PDB entry 5OPT | electron microscopy, 4.00 A resolution | chains X and E of the 35 polymer chains in the assembly

[Chain X]
Molecule: 40S ribosomal protein S11, putative
Source organism: Trypanosoma cruzi (strain CL Brener)
UniProt: Q4D0U7 (Q4D0U7_TRYCC); residues 1-173 here = UniProt positions 1-173
Amino-acid sequence (173 residues; row label = number of the first residue in the row):
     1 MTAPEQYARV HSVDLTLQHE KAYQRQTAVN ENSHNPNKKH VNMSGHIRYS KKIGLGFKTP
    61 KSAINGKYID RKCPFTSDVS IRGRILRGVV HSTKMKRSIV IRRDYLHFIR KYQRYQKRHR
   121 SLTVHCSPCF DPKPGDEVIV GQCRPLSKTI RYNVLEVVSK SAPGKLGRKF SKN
Unresolved in the structure: 1-10, 159-173

[Chain E]
Molecule: 18S rRNA
Source organism: Trypanosoma cruzi
Sequence (2319 nucleotides; each row starts with the number of its first residue; numbering starts at 0):
     0 UGAUCUGGUU GAUUCUGCCA GUAGUCAUAU GCUUGUUUCA AGGACUUAGC CAUGCAUGCC
    60 UCAGAAUCAC UGCAUUGCAG GAAUCUGCGC AUGGCUCAUU ACAUCAGACG UAAUCUGCCG
   120 CAAAAAUCUU GCGGUCUCCG CAACAUUGGA UAACUUGGCG AAACGCCAAG CUAAUACAUG
   180 AACCAACCGG AUGUUCUCUG UUCCGGCGGC AGGGCAACCU GCUGCCAUGG GACGUCCAGC
   240 GAAUGAAUGA AAGUAAAACC AAUGCCUUCA CCGGCAGUAA CACUCAGAAG UGUUGAUUCA
   300 AUUCAUUCCG UGCGAAAGCC GGGUUUUUUU AUCCGGCGUC UUUUGACGAA CAACUGCCCU
   360 AUCAGCCAGC GAUGGCCGUG UAGUGGACUG CCAUGGCGUU GACGGGAGCG GGGGAUUAGG
   420 GUUCGAUUCC GGAGAGGGAG CCUGAGAAAU AGCUACCACU UCUACGGAGG GCAGCAGGCG
   480 CGCAAAUUGC CCAAUGUCAA AAAAAAAAGA UGAGGCAGCG AAAAGAAAUA GAGCCGACAG
   540 UGCUUUUGCA UUGUCGUUUU CAAUGGGGGA UAUUUAAACC CAUCCAAAAU CGAGUAACAA
   600 UUGGAGGACA AGUCUGGUGC CAGCACCCGC GGUAAUUCCA GCUCCAAAAG CGUAUAUUAA
   660 UGCUGUUGCU GUUAAAGGGU UCGUAGUUGA AUUGAGGGCC UCUAAGGCGC AAUGGUUUAG
   720 UCCCAUCCAC UUCGGAUUGG UGACCCAUGC CCUUGUGGUC CGUGAACAGA CAUUCAGAAA
   780 CAAAAAACAC GGGAGUGGUA CCUUUCCUGA UUAUCGCAUG UCAUGCAUGC CAGAGGGCGC
   840 CCGUGAUUUU UUACUGUGAC UAAAAAAGUG UGACCAAAGC AGUCAUUCGA CUUGAAUUAG
   900 AAAGCAUGGG AUAACAAAGG AGCAGCCUCU GGGCCACCGU UUCGGCUUUU GUUGGUUUUA
   960 AAAGUCCAUU GGAGAUUAUG GGGCAGUGUG ACAAGCGGCU GGGUGGUUAU UCCACACACA
  1020 CACACACACG CUCCUUUUUU UUGGACGUGU UUUGUGUGUG UAUGUGGCAC UCGUCGCCUU
  1080 UGUGGGAAAU CCGUGUGGCA CUGUGUUUGA UGUUGUUGGC AGAGACUUCG GUCUUUUGCC
  1140 UUCGCAUAUU UCACACAUGU GUCAUGCCUU CCCUCAACUC ACGGCAUCCA GGAAUGAAGG
  1200 AGGGUAGUUC GGGGGAGAAC GUACUGGUGC GUCAGAGGUG AAAUUCUUAG ACCGCACCAA
  1260 GACGAACUAC AGCGAAGGCA UUCUUCAAGG AUACCUUCCU CAAUCAAGAA CCAAAGUGUG
  1320 GGGAUCGAAG AUGAUUAGAG ACCAUUGUAG UCCACACUGC AAACGAUGAC ACCCAUGAAU
  1380 UGGGGAGUUU UUGGUCGUAG GCGUGGUCGG GCUUGAUUAU UAUUUUUCAU CCCGUUCCUC
  1440 GUCUCGCCAA UGAAUAUUAA AUUUACGUGC AUAUUCUUUU UGGUCUUCGU UUUUUUACGG
  1500 CGAGGGCCUU UAACGGGAAU AUCCUCAGCA CGUUAUCUGA CUUCUUCACG CGAAAGCUUU
  1560 GAGGUUACAG UCUCAGGGGG GAGUACGUUC GCAAGAGUGA AACUUAAAGA AAUUGACGGA
  1620 AUGGCACCAC AAGACGUGGA GCGUGCGGUU UAAUUUGACU CAACACGGGG AACUUUACCA
  1680 GAUCCGGACA GGGUGAGGAU UGACAGAUUG AGUGUUCUUU CUCGAUCCCC UGAAUGGUGG
  1740 UGCAUGGCCG CUUUUGGUCG GUGGAGUGAU UUGUUUGGUU GAUUCCGUCA ACGGACGAGA
  1800 UCCAAGCUGC CCAGUAGGAU UCAGAAUUGC CCAUAGGAUA GCAAUCCCUU CCGCGGGUUU
  1860 UACCCAAGGG GGGGCGGUAU UCGCUUGUAU CCUUCUCUGC GGGAUUCCUU GUUUUGCGCA
  1920 AGGUGAGAUU UUGGGCAACA GCAGGUCUGU GAUGCUCCUC AAUGUUCUGG GCGACACGCG
  1980 CACUACAAUG UCAGUGAGAA CAAGAAAAAC GACUCUUGUC GGACCUACUU GAUCAAAAGA
  2040 GUGGGAAAAC CCCGGAAUCA CGUAGACCCA CUUGGGACCG AGUAUUGCAA UUAUUGGUCG
  2100 CGCAACGAGG AAUGUCUCGU AGGCGCAGCU CAUCAAACUG UGCCGAUUAC GUCCCUGCCA
  2160 UUUGUACACA CCGCCCGUCG UUGUUUCCGA UGAUGGUGCA AUACAGGUGA UCGGACAGUC
  2220 GAGUGCUUCA CUUGACCGAA AGUUCACCGA UAUUUCUUCA AUAGAGGAAG CAAAAGUCGU
  2280 AACAAGGUAG CUGUAGGUGA ACCUGCAGCU GGAUCAUUU
Unresolved in the structure: 0, 767, 1000-1071, 1090-1164, 1386-1522, 1834-1844
Sequence notes: conflict C143 (A144 in 320364483), C805 (U806 in 320364483); insertion (2316-2318)

[Chain X / chain E interface]
Contacting residue pairs (123; chain X residue first):
  Glu20(X) - C375(E)  sugar contact
  Lys21(X) - C390(E)  hydrogen bond to the sugar
  Ala22(X) - C376(E)  sugar contact
  Gln24(X) - C375(E)  sugar contact
  Gln26(X) - U297(E)  base contact
  Ala28(X) - U297(E)  base contact
  Asn30(X) - A245(E)  phosphate contact
  Pro36(X) - C942(E)  phosphate contact
  Pro36(X) - G943(E)  sugar contact
  Asn37(X) - G943(E)  hydrogen bond to the phosphate
  Asn37(X) - G944(E)  hydrogen bond to the phosphate
  Lys38(X) - U940(E)  base contact
  Lys39(X) - U940(E)  base contact
  Lys39(X) - U941(E)  phosphate contact
  Lys39(X) - C942(E)  phosphate contact
  Lys39(X) - G943(E)  sugar contact
  His40(X) - G938(E)  hydrogen bond to the sugar
  His40(X) - U939(E)  sugar contact
  His40(X) - U940(E)  hydrogen bond to the sugar
  His40(X) - U941(E)  hydrogen bond to the sugar
  His40(X) - C942(E)  stacking on the base
  His40(X) - G943(E)  base contact
  Val41(X) - G938(E)  sugar contact
  Val41(X) - U940(E)  base contact
  Val41(X) - G943(E)  base contact
  Asn42(X) - G938(E)  phosphate contact
  Asn42(X) - U939(E)  hydrogen bond to the phosphate
  His46(X) - U940(E)  base contact
  Tyr49(X) - U296(E)  hydrogen bond to the phosphate
  Tyr49(X) - U297(E)  phosphate contact
  Lys51(X) - A295(E)  sugar contact
  Lys51(X) - U296(E)  sugar contact
  Lys52(X) - A295(E)  hydrogen bond to the sugar
  Ile53(X) - G294(E)  base contact
  Gly54(X) - G294(E)  hydrogen bond to the sugar
  Gly54(X) - A295(E)  sugar contact
  Leu55(X) - G294(E)  base contact
  Lys58(X) - U843(E)  salt bridge to the phosphate
  Asp70(X) - C375(E)  phosphate contact
  Arg71(X) - C376(E)  salt bridge to the phosphate
  Lys72(X) - G374(E)  phosphate contact
  Lys72(X) - C375(E)  phosphate contact
  Ser77(X) - U297(E)  base contact
  Asp78(X) - U297(E)  hydrogen bond to the base
  Ser80(X) - A111(E)  hydrogen bond to the base
  Ile81(X) - G294(E)  hydrogen bond to the base
  Ile81(X) - A295(E)  base contact
  Arg82(X) - G109(E)  hydrogen bond to the sugar
  Arg82(X) - U110(E)  sugar contact
  Arg82(X) - A112(E)  salt bridge to the phosphate
  Gly83(X) - G109(E)  sugar contact
  Arg84(X) - A107(E)  base contact
  Arg84(X) - C108(E)  hydrogen bond to the base
  Arg84(X) - A352(E)  hydrogen bond to the base
  Arg84(X) - C353(E)  hydrogen bond to the sugar
  Ser92(X) - G395(E)  hydrogen bond to the phosphate
  Lys94(X) - G394(E)  phosphate contact
  Lys94(X) - G395(E)  phosphate contact
  Met95(X) - U372(E)  hydrogen bond to the sugar
  Met95(X) - G373(E)  sugar contact
  Met95(X) - G394(E)  hydrogen bond to the sugar
  Met95(X) - G395(E)  sugar contact
  Lys96(X) - G373(E)  hydrogen bond to the sugar
  Lys96(X) - G374(E)  sugar contact
  Arg97(X) - C375(E)  salt bridge to the phosphate
  Ser98(X) - G373(E)  hydrogen bond to the phosphate
  Val100(X) - G395(E)  phosphate contact
  Val100(X) - C396(E)  phosphate contact
  Arg102(X) - G397(E)  salt bridge to the phosphate
  Arg103(X) - C353(E)  phosphate contact
  Arg103(X) - U354(E)  salt bridge to the phosphate
  Tyr105(X) - U354(E)  phosphate contact
  Tyr105(X) - G355(E)  hydrogen bond to the phosphate
  His107(X) - G355(E)  sugar contact
  His107(X) - A901(E)  sugar contact
  Arg110(X) - G420(E)  phosphate contact
  Arg110(X) - A900(E)  hydrogen bond to the phosphate
  Arg110(X) - A901(E)  salt bridge to the phosphate
  Lys111(X) - G420(E)  phosphate contact
  Lys111(X) - U421(E)  salt bridge to the phosphate
  Lys111(X) - G664(E)  salt bridge to the phosphate
  Lys111(X) - U665(E)  base contact
  Tyr112(X) - U665(E)  sugar contact
  Gln113(X) - U665(E)  base contact
  Arg114(X) - U665(E)  hydrogen bond to the sugar
  Tyr115(X) - A852(E)  sugar contact
  Tyr115(X) - C853(E)  phosphate contact
  Lys117(X) - U399(E)  hydrogen bond to the base
  Lys117(X) - G685(E)  salt bridge to the phosphate
  Lys117(X) - U686(E)  salt bridge to the phosphate
  Arg118(X) - G355(E)  salt bridge to the phosphate
  Arg118(X) - C356(E)  salt bridge to the phosphate
  Arg118(X) - U399(E)  base contact
  His119(X) - G397(E)  salt bridge to the phosphate
  His119(X) - U399(E)  base contact
  Arg120(X) - C101(E)  hydrogen bond to the base
  Arg120(X) - U354(E)  salt bridge to the phosphate
  Arg120(X) - G355(E)  salt bridge to the phosphate
  Ser121(X) - C396(E)  phosphate contact
  Ser121(X) - G397(E)  hydrogen bond to the phosphate
  Leu122(X) - C353(E)  phosphate contact
  His125(X) - G374(E)  salt bridge to the phosphate
  Arg144(X) - A112(E)  phosphate contact
  Arg144(X) - U383(E)  hydrogen bond to the phosphate
  Arg144(X) - G384(E)  salt bridge to the phosphate
  Pro145(X) - U383(E)  hydrogen bond to the sugar
  Pro145(X) - G384(E)  sugar contact
  Leu146(X) - G384(E)  phosphate contact
  Ser147(X) - G373(E)  hydrogen bond to the phosphate
  Ser147(X) - G374(E)  hydrogen bond to the phosphate
  Ser147(X) - G384(E)  hydrogen bond to the sugar
  Lys148(X) - U372(E)  salt bridge to the phosphate
  Lys148(X) - G373(E)  phosphate contact
  Lys148(X) - G384(E)  sugar contact
  Lys148(X) - A386(E)  phosphate contact
  Thr149(X) - U372(E)  phosphate contact
  Thr149(X) - G373(E)  hydrogen bond to the phosphate
  Ile150(X) - G373(E)  phosphate contact
  Ile150(X) - G374(E)  phosphate contact
  Arg151(X) - A351(E)  hydrogen bond to the phosphate
  Arg151(X) - A352(E)  salt bridge to the phosphate
  Tyr152(X) - A352(E)  hydrogen bond to the phosphate
  Tyr152(X) - C353(E)  sugar contact
Also at the interface, not in a pair above, chain X (74 interface residues in all): Thr27, Ser44, Thr76, Leu86, His91, Leu106, Phe108, Gln116, Gln142
Also at the interface, not in a pair above, chain E (56 interface residues in all): G377, G385, U398, U666, G842, A902

[Summary]
74 residues of chain X face 56 of chain E across their interface, with 36 hydrogen bonds, 20 salt bridges and
1 aromatic stacking contact. Among the polar pairs are Asp78(X)-U297(E), Ser80(X)-A111(E) and
Ile81(X)-G294(E).
Chain X is 40S ribosomal protein S11, putative (Trypanosoma cruzi (strain CL Brener)) and chain E is 18S rRNA
(Trypanosoma cruzi); the structure, Structure of KSRP in context of Trypanosoma cruzi 40S, was determined by
electron microscopy together with 5OSG from the same study.
